PDB entry 7K60 | electron microscopy, 3.12 A resolution | chains A and I of the 13 polymer chains in the assembly

== Chain A ==
Molecule: Histone H3.1
From: Homo sapiens
UniProt: P68431 (H31_HUMAN); residues 0-135 here correspond to UniProt positions 1-136 (UniProt number = residue number + 1)
Sequence (136 residues; each row starts with the number of its first residue; numbering starts at 0):
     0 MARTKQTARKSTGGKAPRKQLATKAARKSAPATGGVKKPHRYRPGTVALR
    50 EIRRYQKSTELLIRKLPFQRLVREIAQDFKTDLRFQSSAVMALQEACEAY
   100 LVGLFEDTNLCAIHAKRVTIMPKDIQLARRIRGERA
Unresolved in the structure: 0-36, 134-135
Curated features (UniProtKB/Swiss-Prot):
  - modified residue: Arg2 (Asymmetric dimethylarginine), Thr3 (Phosphothreonine), Lys4 (Allysine), Gln5 (5-glutamyl dopamine), Thr6 (Phosphothreonine), Arg8 (Citrulline), Lys9 (N6,N6,N6-trimethyllysine), Ser10 (ADP-ribosylserine), Thr11 (Phosphothreonine), Lys14 (N6-(2-hydroxyisobutyryl)lysine), Arg17 (Asymmetric dimethylarginine), Lys18 (N6-(2-hydroxyisobutyryl)lysine), Lys23 (N6-(2-hydroxyisobutyryl)lysine), Arg26 (Citrulline), Lys27 (N6,N6,N6-trimethyllysine), Ser28 (ADP-ribosylserine), Lys36 (N6,N6,N6-trimethyllysine), Lys37 (N6-methyllysine), Tyr41 (Phosphotyrosine), Lys56 (N6,N6,N6-trimethyllysine) and 8 more in UniProt
  - lipidation: Lys18 (N6-decanoyllysine)

== Chain I ==
Molecule: 197-nt DNA strand
From: Homo sapiens
Sequence (197 nucleotides; numbered 1 to 197; the number before each row is that of its first residue):
     1 GGGCTGGACCCTATACGCGGCCGCCCTGGAGAATCCCGGTGCCGAGGCCG
    51 CTCAATTGGTCGTAGACAGCTCTAGCACCGCTTAAACGCACGTACGCGCT
   101 GTCCCCCGCGTTTTAACCGCCAAGGGGATTACTCCCTAGTCTCCAGGCAC
   151 GTGTCAGATATATACATCCTGTGCATGTATTGAACAGCGACCACCCC

== How chain A and chain I interact ==
Contacting residue pairs (22; chain A residue first):
  His39(A) - DA32(I)  sugar contact
  Arg40(A) - DG108(I)  hydrogen bond to the sugar
  Arg40(A) - DC109(I)  sugar contact
  Tyr41(A) - DG108(I)  sugar contact
  Tyr41(A) - DC109(I)  hydrogen bond to the phosphate
  Arg42(A) - DG108(I)  sugar contact
  Pro43(A) - DC107(I)  phosphate contact
  Pro43(A) - DG108(I)  sugar contact
  Gly44(A) - DC107(I)  hydrogen bond to the phosphate
  Gly44(A) - DG108(I)  hydrogen bond to the phosphate
  Thr45(A) - DG108(I)  hydrogen bond to the phosphate
  Val46(A) - DG108(I)  hydrogen bond to the phosphate
  Val46(A) - DC109(I)  phosphate contact
  Ala47(A) - DG108(I)  hydrogen bond to the phosphate
  Arg49(A) - DA33(I)  salt bridge to the phosphate
  Arg63(A) - DA116(I)  hydrogen bond to the phosphate
  Arg63(A) - DC117(I)  salt bridge to the phosphate
  Lys64(A) - DC117(I)  hydrogen bond to the phosphate
  Leu65(A) - DA116(I)  phosphate contact
  Leu65(A) - DC117(I)  hydrogen bond to the phosphate
  Pro66(A) - DA116(I)  phosphate contact
  Arg69(A) - DA116(I)  salt bridge to the phosphate
Interface residues without a listed pair, chain A (17 interface residues in all): Arg83, Lys115
Interface residues without a listed pair, chain I (13 interface residues in all): DG31, DT34, DC97, DG124, DG125, DG126

== Summary ==
Chain A and chain I form an interface of 17 and 13 residues respectively; the contacts include 10 hydrogen
bonds and 3 salt bridges. Polar pairs include Arg40(A)-DG108(I), Tyr41(A)-DC109(I) and Gly44(A)-DC107(I).
Chain A is Histone H3.1 and chain I is a 197-nt DNA strand, both from Homo sapiens; the structure, Cryo-EM
structure of a chromatosome containing human linker histone H1.10, was determined by electron microscopy (same
publication as 7K5X, 7K5Y, 7K61 and 7K63).
